6MMA - chains C and D of the 4 polymer chains in the assembly; structure by electron microscopy, 6.31 A resolution (low resolution: residue-level contacts below are approximate; hydrogen-bond / salt-bridge calls are withheld).

[Chain C]
Name: Glutamate receptor ionotropic, NMDA 1
From: Rattus norvegicus
UniProtKB: P35439 (NMDZ1_RAT), isoform P35439-5; numbering as in UniProt (aligned over 1-838)
Sequence (838 residues; each row starts with the number of its first residue):
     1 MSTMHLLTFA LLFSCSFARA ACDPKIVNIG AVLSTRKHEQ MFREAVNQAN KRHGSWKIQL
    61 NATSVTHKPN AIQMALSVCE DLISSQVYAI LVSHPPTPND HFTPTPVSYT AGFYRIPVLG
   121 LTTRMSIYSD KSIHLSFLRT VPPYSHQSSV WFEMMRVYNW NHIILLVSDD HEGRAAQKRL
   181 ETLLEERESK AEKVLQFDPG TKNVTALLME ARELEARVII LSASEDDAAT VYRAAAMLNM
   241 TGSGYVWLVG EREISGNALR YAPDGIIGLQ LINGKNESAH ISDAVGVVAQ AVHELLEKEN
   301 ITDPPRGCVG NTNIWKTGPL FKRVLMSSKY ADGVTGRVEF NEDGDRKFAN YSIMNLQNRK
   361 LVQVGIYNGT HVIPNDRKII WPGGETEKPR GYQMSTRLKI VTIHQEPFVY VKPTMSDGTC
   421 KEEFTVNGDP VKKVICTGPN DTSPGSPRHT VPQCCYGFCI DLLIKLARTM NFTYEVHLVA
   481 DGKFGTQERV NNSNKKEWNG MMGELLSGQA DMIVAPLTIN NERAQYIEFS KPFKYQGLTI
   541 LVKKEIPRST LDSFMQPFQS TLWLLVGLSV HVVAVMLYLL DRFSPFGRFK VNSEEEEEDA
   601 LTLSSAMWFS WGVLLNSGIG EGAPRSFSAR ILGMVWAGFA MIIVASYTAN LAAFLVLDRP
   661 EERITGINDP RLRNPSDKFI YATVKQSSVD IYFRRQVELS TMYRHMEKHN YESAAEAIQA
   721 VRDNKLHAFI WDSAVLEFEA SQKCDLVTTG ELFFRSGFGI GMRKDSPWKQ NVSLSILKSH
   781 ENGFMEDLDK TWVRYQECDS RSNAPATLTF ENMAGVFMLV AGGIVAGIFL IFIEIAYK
Disordered / not traced: 1-24, 549-550, 586-600, 618-622, 798-806
Cystine bridges: C420-C454, C436-C455
Glycans and other covalent adducts: N-acetylglucosamine (NAG) linked to N61, N203, N239, N276, N300, N350, N368, N440, N471, N491, N771

[Chain D]
Name: Glutamate receptor ionotropic, NMDA 2A
From: Rattus norvegicus
UniProtKB: Q00959 (NMDE1_RAT); residues 1-837 here = UniProt positions 1-837
Sequence (837 residues; each row starts with the number of its first residue):
     1 MGRLGYWTLL VLPALLVWRD PAQNAAAEKG PPALNIAVLL GHSHDVTERE LRNLWGPEQA
    61 TGLPLDVNVV ALLMNRTDPK SLITHVCDLM SGARIHGLVF GDDTDQEAVA QMLDFISSQT
   121 FIPILGIHGG ASMIMADKDP TSTFFQFGAS IQQQATVMLK IMQDYDWHVF SLVTTIFPGY
   181 RDFISFIKTT VDNSFVGWDM QNVITLDTSF EDAKTQVQLK KIHSSVILLY CSKDEAVLIL
   241 SEARSLGLTG YDFFWIVPSL VSGNTELIPK EFPSGLISVS YDDWDYSLEA RVRDGLGILT
   301 TAASSMLEKF SYIPEAKASC YGQAEKPETP LHTLHQFMVN VTWDGKDLSF TEEGYQVHPR
   361 LVVIVLNKDR EWEKVGKWEN QTLSLRHAVW PRYKSFSDCE PDDNHLSIVT LEEAPFVIVE
   421 DIDPLTETCV RNTVPCRKFV KINNSTNEGM NVKKCCKGFC IDILKKLSRT VKFTYDLYLV
   481 TNGKHGKKVN NVWNGMIGEV VYQRAVMAVG SLTINEERSE VVDFSVPFVE TGISVMVSRS
   541 NGTVSPSAFL EPFSASVWVM MFVMLLIVSA IAVFVFEYFS PVGYNRNLAK GKAPHGPSFT
   601 IGKAIWLLWG LVFNNSVPVQ NPKGTTSKIM VSVWAFFAVI FLASYTANLA AFMIQEEFVD
   661 QVTGLSDKKF QRPHDYSPPF RFGTVPNGST ERNIRNNYPY MHQYMTRFNQ RGVEDALVSL
   721 KTGKLDAFIY DAAVLNYKAG RDEGCKLVTI GSGYIFATTG YGIALQKGSP WKRQIDLALL
   781 QFVGDGEMEE LETLWLTGIC HNEKNEVMSS QLDIDNMAGV FYMLAAAMAL SLITFIW
Disordered / not traced: 1-33, 324-329, 395-402, 580-597, 803-808
Differences from the reference sequence: conflict T758 (Ser in Q00959)
Cystine bridges: C87-C320, C429-C455
Glycans and other covalent adducts: N-acetylglucosamine (NAG) linked to N75, N340, N380, N443, N444, N687

[How chain C and chain D interact]
Residue-residue contacts - 79 pairs, chain C then chain D:
  P69(C) - Q323(D)
  N70(C) - G322(D)
  N70(C) - Q323(D)
  A71(C) - Q323(D)
  I72(C) - I83(D)
  I72(C) - Q119(D)
  I72(C) - Q323(D)
  Q73(C) - C320(D)
  Q73(C) - Y321(D)
  C79(C) - K80(D)
  E80(C) - K80(D)
  T105(C) - F115(D)
  P106(C) - F115(D)
  Y109(C) - Q111(D)
  Y109(C) - M112(D)
  F113(C) - P79(D)
  F113(C) - Q106(D)
  F113(C) - V109(D)
  R115(C) - Q106(D)
  R115(C) - E107(D)
  K131(C) - P178(D)
  S132(C) - A136(D)
  S132(C) - P178(D)
  S132(C) - G179(D)
  I133(C) - Q111(D)
  I133(C) - D137(D)
  L135(C) - P178(D)
  G307(C) - D78(D)
  C308(C) - D78(D)
  C308(C) - K80(D)
  V309(C) - R76(D)
  G310(C) - R76(D)
  T312(C) - T77(D)
  I314(C) - D234(D)
  R323(C) - T208(D)
  R489(C) - N193(D)
  R489(C) - F195(D)
  N494(C) - N193(D)
  F558(C) - Q811(D)
  F558(C) - L812(D)
  L562(C) - L812(D)
  L565(C) - F821(D)
  M576(C) - M828(D)
  F583(C) - F835(D)
  G612(C) - N615(D)
  G612(C) - S616(D)
  V613(C) - N615(D)
  N616(C) - N614(D)
  N616(C) - N615(D)
  S617(C) - S616(D)
  S628(C) - F835(D)
  R630(C) - K603(D)
  R630(C) - W606(D)
  M634(C) - W606(D)
  M634(C) - W609(D)
  V635(C) - L824(D)
  A637(C) - N615(D)
  G638(C) - F613(D)
  F639(C) - V820(D)
  F639(C) - F821(D)
  M641(C) - F613(D)
  M641(C) - N615(D)
  M641(C) - L642(D)
  I642(C) - L550(D)
  I642(C) - Y645(D)
  A649(C) - L649(D)
  N650(C) - L812(D)
  A653(C) - M653(D)
  F654(C) - S810(D)
  L657(C) - M653(D)
  P670(C) - T797(D)
  P670(C) - I799(D)
  R671(C) - G740(D)
  R671(C) - C745(D)
  R671(C) - I799(D)
  R671(C) - C800(D)
  K678(C) - E743(D)
  V697(C) - R431(D)
  R704(C) - E420(D)
Interface residues without a listed pair, chain C (64 interface residues in all): T110, G112, H171, P319, K322, L580, A623, I643, A645, N674, T701
Interface residues without a listed pair, chain D (72 interface residues in all): T104, A108, M135, P140, I176, T189, T190, S194, E235, V430, N432, K457, P618, Y737, R741, D742, L796, M817, A827

[In short]
64 residues of chain C and 72 residues of chain D are in contact. N-acetylglucosamine is covalently linked to
N61(C), N203(C), N239(C), N276(C), N300(C) and N350(C) and 5 more. N-acetylglucosamine is covalently linked to
N75(D), N340(D), N380(D), N443(D), N444(D) and N687(D).
Here chain C is Glutamate receptor ionotropic, NMDA 1 and chain D is Glutamate receptor ionotropic, NMDA 2A,
both from Rattus norvegicus. Entry 6MMA (Diheteromeric NMDA receptor GluN1/GluN2A in the 'Extended'
conformation, in complex with glycine and glutamate, in the ...) was determined by electron microscopy,
deposited together with 6MM9, 6MMB, 6MMG, 6MMH, 6MMI, 6MMJ and 12 further entries.
